Entry 2ZHU (X-ray diffraction, 2.40 A resolution); this record covers chain A.

[Chain A]
Protein: Beta-secretase 1
Source organism: Homo sapiens
Notes: EC 3.4.23.46; fragment: catalytic domain
UniProt: P56817 (BACE1_HUMAN); residues -16 to 393 here correspond to UniProt positions 45-454 (UniProt number = residue number + 61)
Chain sequence (411 residues; numbered -17 to 393; the number before each row is that of its first residue; numbers below 1 keep their minus sign (Met-17 is residue -17)):
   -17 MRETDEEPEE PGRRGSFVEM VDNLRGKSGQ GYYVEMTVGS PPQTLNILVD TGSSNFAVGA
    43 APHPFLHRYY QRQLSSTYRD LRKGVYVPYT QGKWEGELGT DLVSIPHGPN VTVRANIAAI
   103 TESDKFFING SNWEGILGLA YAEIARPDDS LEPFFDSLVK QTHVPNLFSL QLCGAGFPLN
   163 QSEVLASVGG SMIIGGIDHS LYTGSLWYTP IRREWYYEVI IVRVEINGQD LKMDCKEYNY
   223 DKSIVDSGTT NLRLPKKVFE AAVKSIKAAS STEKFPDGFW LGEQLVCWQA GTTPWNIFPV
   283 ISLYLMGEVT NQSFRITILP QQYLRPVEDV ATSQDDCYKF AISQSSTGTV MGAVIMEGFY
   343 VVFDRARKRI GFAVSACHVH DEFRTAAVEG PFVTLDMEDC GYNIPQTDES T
Not modelled in the structure: -17 to -2, 158-167, 310-316, 386-393
Disulfide bonds: Cys155-Cys359, Cys217-Cys382, Cys269-Cys319
Differences from the reference sequence: initiating methionine (-17)
Swiss-Prot annotation at these positions:
  - active site: Asp32, Asp228
  - modified residue (N6-acetyllysine): Lys65, Lys214, Lys218, Lys224, Lys238, Lys239, Lys246
  - glycosylation (N-linked (GlcNAc...) asparagine): Asn92, Asn111, Asn162, Asn293

[In short]
Curated annotation (UniProt) lists active-site residues Asp32 and Asp228.
Chain A is Beta-secretase 1 (Homo sapiens); the structure, Crystal structure of BACE1 at pH 5.0, was
determined by X-ray diffraction together with 2ZHR, 2ZHS, 2ZHT and 2ZHV from the same study.
